8QSY - chains NA and P9 of the 74 polymer chains in the assembly; structure by electron microscopy, 2.68 A resolution.

[Chain NA]
Protein: HK97 gp5-like major capsid protein
Organism: Haloferax tailed virus 1
UniProtKB: A0A410N6T9 (A0A410N6T9_9CAUD); residue numbers follow UniProt; this construct covers 1-396
Chain sequence (396 residues; numbered 1 to 396; the number before each row is that of its first residue):
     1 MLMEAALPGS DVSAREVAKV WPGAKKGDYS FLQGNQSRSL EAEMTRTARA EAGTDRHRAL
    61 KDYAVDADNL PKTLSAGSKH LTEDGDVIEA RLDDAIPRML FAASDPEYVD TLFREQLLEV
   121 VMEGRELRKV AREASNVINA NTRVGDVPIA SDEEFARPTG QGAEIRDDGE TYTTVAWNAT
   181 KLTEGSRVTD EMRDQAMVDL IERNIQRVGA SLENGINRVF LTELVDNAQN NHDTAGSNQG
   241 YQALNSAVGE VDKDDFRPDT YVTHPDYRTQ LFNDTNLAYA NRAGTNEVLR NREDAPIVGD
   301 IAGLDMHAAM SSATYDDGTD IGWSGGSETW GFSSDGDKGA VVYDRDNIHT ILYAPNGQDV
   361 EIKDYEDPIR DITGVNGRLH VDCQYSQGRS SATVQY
Unresolved in the structure: 1-100
Bound ions: Mg2+ site 1: Glu115 (shared with 1 residue of chain NB); Mg2+ site 2: Glu154, Asp168; Mg2+ site 3 near Phe155 (its only coordinating residue here); Mg2+ site 4: Glu164 (shared with 1 residue of chain KI); Mg2+ site 5: Asn230, Asp254; Mg2+ site 6: Asn291 (shared with 2 residues of chain NB); Mg2+ site 7: Asp300, Asp305 (shared with 1 residue of chain NF)

[Chain P9]
Protein: Hypothetical protein gp21
Organism: Haloferax tailed virus 1
Chain sequence (82 residues; numbered 1 to 82; the number before each row is that of its first residue):
     1 MQLRRSPGMR PMDRDWHQER ARAREQAYSS DLTSQFSESE IVKYELDTAQ IDGSDNPRTY
    61 IWNRTIDLFG MNGTDVRELR NR
Modified residues: His17 (nd1-phosphonohistidine; HIP)

[How chain NA and chain P9 interact]
Contacting residue pairs (35; chain NA residue first):
  Arg143(NA) with Ser54(P9), hydrogen bond; Asp55(P9), salt bridge
  Val144(NA) with Arg24(P9), hydrogen bond (backbone-side chain); Gln50(P9); Asp55(P9)
  Gly145(NA) with His17(P9); Arg24(P9)
  Asp146(NA) with His17(P9); Arg20(P9), salt bridge
  Pro148(NA) with Pro11(P9)
  Asp167(NA) with Met1(P9), hydrogen bond (side chain-backbone)
  Gly169(NA) with Gln2(P9)
  Glu170(NA) with Gln2(P9), hydrogen bond (backbone-side chain); Met9(P9)
  Thr171(NA) with Gly8(P9)
  Tyr172(NA) with Gly8(P9), hydrogen bond (backbone-backbone); Pro11(P9), hydrophobic; Met12(P9), hydrophobic
  Thr173(NA) with Pro11(P9)
  Thr174(NA) with Pro11(P9); Trp16(P9)
  Ala176(NA) with Gln50(P9)
  Trp177(NA) with Gln50(P9), hydrogen bond (backbone-side chain)
  Asn178(NA) with Gln50(P9)
  Lys181(NA) with Arg82(P9), hydrogen bond (side chain-backbone)
  Lys363(NA) with Leu79(P9), hydrogen bond (side chain-backbone); Arg80(P9); Arg82(P9), hydrogen bond (side chain-backbone)
  Tyr365(NA) with Arg80(P9)
  Asp367(NA) with Arg80(P9), salt bridge
  Pro368(NA) with Arg80(P9)
  Asn376(NA) with Arg80(P9), hydrogen bond (side chain-backbone); Asn81(P9)
  Arg378(NA) with Arg77(P9), hydrogen bond (side chain-backbone); Arg82(P9), hydrogen bond (side chain-backbone)
Also at the interface, not in a pair above, chain NA (23 interface residues in all): Glu366

[In short]
Chain NA and chain P9 form an interface of 23 and 18 residues respectively; the contacts include 12 hydrogen
bonds and 3 salt bridges. Polar pairs include Arg143(NA)-Asp55(P9), Asp146(NA)-Arg20(P9) and
Asp367(NA)-Arg80(P9). The Mg2+ site 2 is built by Glu154(NA) and Asp168(NA).
Chain NA is HK97 gp5-like major capsid protein and chain P9 is Hypothetical protein gp21, both from Haloferax
tailed virus 1; the structure, Portal capsid interface of full Haloferax tailed virus 1, was determined by
electron microscopy, deposited together with 8QPG, 8QPQ, 8QQN, 8QSI, 9FKB, 9H4P, 9H5B and 9H7V.
